PDB entry 9O48 | electron microscopy, 3.10 A resolution | chains A and C of the 8 polymer chains in the assembly

[Chain A (and C)]
Molecule: Intermediate conductance calcium-activated potassium channel protein 4, Small conductance calcium-activated potassium channel protein 2 chimera
From: Homo sapiens
Notes: fragment: SK4 residues 1-15 + SK2 residues 124-412 + SK4 residues 306-428; chain C of this document is another copy of the same molecule, construct and numbering; everything in this record applies to it too
UniProtKB: chimeric construct of O15554, Q9H2S1: residues 110-123 from O15554 (KCNN4_HUMAN) positions 1-14 (UniProt number = residue number - 109); residues 124-412 from Q9H2S1 positions 124-412 (same numbers); residues 413-535 from O15554 (KCNN4_HUMAN) positions 305-427 (UniProt number = residue number - 108)
Sequence (435 residues; row label = number of the first residue in the row):
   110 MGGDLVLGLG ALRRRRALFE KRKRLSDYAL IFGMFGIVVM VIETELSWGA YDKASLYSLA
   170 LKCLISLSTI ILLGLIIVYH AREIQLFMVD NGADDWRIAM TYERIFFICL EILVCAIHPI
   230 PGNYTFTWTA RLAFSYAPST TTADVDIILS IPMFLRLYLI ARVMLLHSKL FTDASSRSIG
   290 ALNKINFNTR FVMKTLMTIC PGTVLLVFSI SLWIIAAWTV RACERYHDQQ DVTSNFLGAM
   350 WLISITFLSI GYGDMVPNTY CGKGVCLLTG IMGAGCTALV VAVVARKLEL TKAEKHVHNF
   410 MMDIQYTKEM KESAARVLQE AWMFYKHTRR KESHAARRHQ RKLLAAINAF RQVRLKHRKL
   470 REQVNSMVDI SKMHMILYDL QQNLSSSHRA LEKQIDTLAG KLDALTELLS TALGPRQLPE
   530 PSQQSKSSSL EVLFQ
Disordered / not traced: 110-117, 491-544
Construct notes: expression tag (536-544)
Cystine bridges: C332-C370
Metal / ion sites: K+ site 1: S358, I359 (shared with 2 residues of chain B; S358(C), I359(C) of chain C; 2 residues of chain D); K+ site 2: S358 (shared with 1 residue of chain B; S358(C) of chain C; 1 residue of chain D)
Swiss-Prot annotation at these positions:
  - modified residue: Y160 (Phosphotyrosine), H466 (Phosphohistidine)
What the authors report for this chain:
  - contacts within the chain: W237-H336, F243-G362 (backbone contact), S248-H336 (hydrogen bond), D253-Y335 (hydrogen bond)
  - conformationally variable residues (side-chain flip): W350, G360, Y361

[How chain A and chain C interact]
Pairs across the interface (16; chain A residue first):
  F196(A) - L453(C)  hydrophobic
  N200(A) - L453(C)
  D204(A) - R446(C)
  R206(A) - R446(C)
  R206(A) - R450(C)  hydrogen bond (backbone-side chain)
  I207(A) - Q449(C)
  I207(A) - R450(C)
  M209(A) - R450(C)
  R446(A) - D204(C)
  R446(A) - R206(C)
  Q449(A) - I207(C)
  R450(A) - R206(C)  hydrogen bond (side chain-backbone)
  R450(A) - I207(C)
  R450(A) - M209(C)
  L453(A) - F196(C)  hydrophobic
  L453(A) - N200(C)
Interface residues without a listed pair, chain A (15 interface residues in all): A202, K293, I359, L464, R467
Interface residues without a listed pair, chain C (15 interface residues in all): A202, K293, I359, L464, R467

[In short]
Chain A and chain C each contribute 15 residues to their interface; the contacts include 2 hydrogen bonds. The
hydrogen-bonded pair is R206(A)-R450(C). S358(A) and I359(A) coordinate K+ site 1. The paper reports
conformational variability at W350(A), G360(A) and Y361(A); contacts within the chain involving W237(A),
H336(A) and F243(A) among others.
Chain A and chain C are both Intermediate conductance calcium-activated potassium channel protein 4, Small
conductance calcium-activated potassium channel protein 2 chimera (Homo sapiens); the structure, Cryo-EM
structure of the human SK2-4 chimera/calmodulin channel complex in the Ca2+ bound state, was determined by
electron microscopy (same publication as 9O51, 9O52, 9O53 and 9O5O).
